Entry 5BKL (X-ray diffraction, 2.94 A resolution); this record covers chains O and e of the 39 polymer chains in the assembly.

# Chain O
Molecule: Coat protein
Source organism: Satellite tobacco mosaic virus
UniProtKB: P17574 (COAT_STMV); residues 1-159 here = UniProt positions 1-159
Sequence (159 residues; row label = number of the first residue in the row):
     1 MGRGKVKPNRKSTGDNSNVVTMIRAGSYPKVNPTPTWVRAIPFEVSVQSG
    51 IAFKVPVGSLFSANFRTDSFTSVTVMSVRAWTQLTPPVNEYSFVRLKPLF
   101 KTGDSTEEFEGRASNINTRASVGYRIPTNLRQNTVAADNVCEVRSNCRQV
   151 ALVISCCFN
Not modelled in the structure: 1-9

# Chain e
Molecule: 13-nt RNA strand
Source organism: Satellite tobacco mosaic virus
Sequence (13 nucleotides; numbered 180 to 192; the number before each row is that of its first residue):
   180 UUUUUUUUUUUUU
Not modelled in the structure: 191-192

# How chain O and chain e interact
Pairs across the interface - 6 pairs, chain O then chain e:
  Asn32(O) - U186(e)  phosphate contact
  Pro35(O) - U185(e)  sugar contact
  Thr36(O) - U184(e)  hydrogen bond to the sugar
  Trp37(O) - U184(e)  sugar contact
  Val38(O) - U183(e)  base contact
  Val38(O) - U184(e)  sugar contact
Interface residues without a listed pair, chain O (6 interface residues in all): Ile23
Interface residues without a listed pair, chain e (5 interface residues in all): U188

# Summary
6 residues of chain O and 5 residues of chain e are in contact, with 1 hydrogen bond. The hydrogen-bonded pair
is Thr36(O)-U184(e).
Here chain O is Coat protein and chain e is a 13-nt RNA strand, both from Satellite tobacco mosaic virus.
Entry 5BKL (Crystallographic structure of the cubic crystal form of STMV (77.9 degree rotation) grown from
NaCl) was determined by X-ray diffraction (same publication as 5BKN, 7M2T, 7M2V, 7M3T, 7M50 and 7M57).
